Entry 7PB0 (X-ray diffraction, 2.30 A resolution); this record covers chains A and B.

# Chain A
Name: Dehydrodolichyl diphosphate synthase complex subunit DHDDS
Source organism: Homo sapiens
Notes: EC 2.5.1.87
UniProt: Q86SQ9 (DHDDS_HUMAN); residue numbers follow UniProt; this construct covers 1-333
Sequence (340 residues; row label = number of the first residue in the row; numbers below 1 keep their minus sign (Gly-6 is residue -6)):
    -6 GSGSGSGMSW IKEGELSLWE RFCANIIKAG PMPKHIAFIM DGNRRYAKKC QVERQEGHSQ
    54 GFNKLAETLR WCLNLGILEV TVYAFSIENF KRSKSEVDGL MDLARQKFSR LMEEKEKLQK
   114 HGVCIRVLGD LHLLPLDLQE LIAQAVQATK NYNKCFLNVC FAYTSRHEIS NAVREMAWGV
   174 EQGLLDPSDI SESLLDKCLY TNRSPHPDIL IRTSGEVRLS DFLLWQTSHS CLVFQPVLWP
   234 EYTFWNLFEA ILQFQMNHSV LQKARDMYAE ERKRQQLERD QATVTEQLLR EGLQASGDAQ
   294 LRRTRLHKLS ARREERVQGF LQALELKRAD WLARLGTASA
Disordered / not traced: -6 to 6, 328-333
Differences from the reference sequence: expression tag (-6 to 0)
Ion coordination: Mg2+: Asp34 (together with GGS, Isopentyl S-Thiolodiphosphate)
Small-molecule neighbours:
  - GGS (phosphonooxy-[(10E)-3,7,11,15-tetramethylhexadeca-2,6,10,14-tetraenyl]sulfanyl-phosphinic acid): Met33, Asp34, Gly35, Asn36, Arg37, Arg38, His51, Gly54, Phe55, Leu58, Val75, Tyr76, Ala77, Asn82, Arg85, Leu93, Leu96, Ala97, Lys100, Phe101, Val152, Phe154
  - Isopentyl S-Thiolodiphosphate (ISY; 3-methylbut-3-enylsulfanyl(phosphonooxy)phosphinic acid): Ile32, Met33, Asp34, Tyr76, Ala77, Phe78, Ser79, Asn82, Arg85, Arg205, Arg211, Ser213
Curated features (UniProtKB/Swiss-Prot):
  - binding site ((2E,6E)-farnesyl diphosphate): Asp34, Gly35, Arg37, Arg38, Arg85
  - binding site (isopentenyl diphosphate): Asp34, Gly35, Arg37, Arg38, Arg85, Arg205, Arg211, Ser213
  - binding site (Mg(2+)): Asp34
  - natural variant: Arg37 (R37H: In DEDSM; uncertain significance), Lys42 (K42E: In RP59), Trp64 to Ala333 (deletion: In RP59), Asp95 (D95N: Found in a patient with progressive myoclonus epilepsy; uncertain significance), Arg205 (R205Q: Found in a patient with progressive myoclonus epilepsy; uncertain significance), Arg211 (R211Q: In DEDSM; uncertain significance)
  - mutagenesis: Trp12 (W12A: Markedly decreases phosphatidylinositol-mediated activation of cis-prenyltransferase activity resulting in products with longer chain length; when associated with A-15 and A-19), Phe15 (F15A: Markedly decreases phosphatidylinositol-mediated activation of cis-prenyltransferase activity resulting in products with longer chain length; when associated with A-12 and A-19), Ile19 (I19A: Markedly decreases phosphatidylinositol-mediated activation of cis-prenyltransferase activity resulting in products with longer chain length; when associated with A-12 and A-15), Asp34 (D34A/E/N: Strongly reduced cis-prenyltransferase activity), Arg38 (R38H: Strongly reduced cis-prenyltransferase activity), Glu106 to Glu109 (Affects chain elongation resulting in shorter products), Arg306 (R306A: Delays cell growth; when associated with A-313 and A-317), Phe313 (F313A: Delays cell growth; when associated with A-306 and A-317), Leu317 (L317A: Delays cell growth; when associated with A-306 and A-313)
From the paper describing this entry:
  - binding site for GGS: Arg37, Arg38, Arg85, Phe154
  - binding site for Isopentyl S-Thiolodiphosphate: Arg205, Arg211, Ser213
  - Mg2+ coordination: Asp34
  - conformationally variable residues (order/disorder transition): Gly7
  - mutagenesis - W3A, W3F, W3L: unchanged growth
  - mutagenesis - W3R: abolished growth
  - mutagenesis - W3Q: decreased growth
  - mutagenesis - W3L: unchanged binding to MANT-O-GPP
  - mutagenesis - W3L: unchanged catalytic activity

# Chain B
Name: Dehydrodolichyl diphosphate synthase complex subunit NUS1
Source organism: Homo sapiens
Notes: EC 2.5.1.87
UniProt: Q96E22 (NGBR_HUMAN); residue numbers follow UniProt; this construct covers 73-161, 171-293
Sequence (219 residues; each row starts with the number of its first residue; note: 9 numbers in that range are skipped by the numbering (no residue carries them; nothing is unmodelled there)):
    66 GSGSGSGRGG SCLAAAHHRM RWRADGRSLE KLPVHMGLVI TEVEQEPSFS DIASLVVWCM
   126 AVGISYISVY DHQGIFKRNN SRLMDEILKQ QQELLG
   171 LDCSKDKDDQ VLNCHLAVKV LSPEDGKADI VRAAQDFCQL VAQKQKRPTD LDVDTLASLL
   231 SSNGCPDPDL VLKFGPVDST LGFLPWHIRL TEIVSLPSHL NISYEDFFSA LRQYAACEQR
   291 LGK
Disordered / not traced: 66-79, 171-175
Differences from the reference sequence: expression tag (66-72)
Small-molecule neighbours: Isopentyl S-Thiolodiphosphate (ISY; 3-methylbut-3-enylsulfanyl(phosphonooxy)phosphinic acid): Leu260, Arg290, Leu291, Gly292
Curated features (UniProtKB/Swiss-Prot):
  - motif: Arg290 to Gly292 (RXG motif)
  - binding site (isopentenyl diphosphate): Leu291, Gly292
  - glycosylation (N-linked (GlcNAc...) asparagine): Asn144, Asn271
  - natural variant: Gly91 (G91C: Found in a patient with Parkinson's disease), Val104 to Lys293 (deletion: Found in a patient with progressive myoclonus epilepsy), Leu210 (deletion), Arg290 (R290H: In CDG1AA)
  - mutagenesis: His100 (H100A: 3.5-fold reduction in catalytic activity and no marked change in affinity for FPP and IPP), Gly196 (G196A: Decreases binding to DHDDS), Lys197 (K197A: Decreases binding to DHDDS), Ile200 (I200A: Disrupts NUS1-DHDDS heterodimerization), Leu226 (L226A: Disrupts NUS1-DHDDS heterodimerization), Leu230 (L230A: Disrupts NUS1-DHDDS heterodimerization), Gly252 (G252A: Disrupts NUS1-DHDDS heterodimerization), Phe253 (F253A: Disrupts NUS1-DHDDS heterodimerization), Pro255 (P255A: Disrupts NUS1-DHDDS heterodimerization), Gly292 (G292A: Almost complete loss of catalytic activity), Lys293 (K293KA: Almost complete loss of catalytic activity; Almost complete loss of catalytic activity)
From the paper describing this entry:
  - binding site for Isopentyl S-Thiolodiphosphate: Arg290, Gly292
  - binding site for GGS: Arg290
  - conformationally variable residues (side-chain flip): Arg290
  - disease-associated variants - R290H: decreased catalytic activity (citing earlier work)

# Interface between chain A and chain B
Residue-residue contacts (83; chain A residue first):
  Arg37(A) with Lys293(B), hydrogen bond (side chain-backbone)
  Arg38(A) with Arg290(B)
  Glu81(A) with Arg259(B), salt bridge; Leu291(B)
  Asn82(A) with Gly292(B), hydrogen bond (side chain-backbone)
  Lys84(A) with Leu291(B), hydrogen bond (side chain-backbone); Lys293(B)
  Arg85(A) with Gly292(B), hydrogen bond (side chain-backbone); Lys293(B)
  Arg159(A) with Val223(B); Asp237(B), salt bridge; Trp256(B), hydrogen bond (side chain-backbone); His257(B); Arg259(B)
  His160(A) with Val223(B)
  Ser163(A) with Leu221(B); Asp222(B); Val223(B); Trp256(B)
  Val166(A) with Ala204(B), hydrophobic; Leu221(B), hydrophobic
  Arg167(A) with Pro218(B); Leu221(B), hydrogen bond (side chain-backbone)
  Ala170(A) with Phe207(B), hydrophobic; Cys208(B), hydrophobic; Val211(B); Pro218(B)
  Trp171(A) with Pro218(B)
  Val173(A) with Cys208(B); Ala212(B), hydrophobic
  Glu174(A) with Val211(B)
  Pro180(A) with Gln205(B); Gln209(B)
  Ile183(A) with Val201(B); Ala204(B); Gln205(B), hydrogen bond (backbone-side chain); Cys208(B), hydrophobic
  Ser184(A) with Val201(B)
  Glu185(A) with Lys197(B); Val201(B)
  Glu209(A) with Glu288(B); Arg290(B), salt bridge
  Val210(A) with Thr261(B); Glu262(B); Ile263(B), hydrogen bond (backbone-backbone)
  Arg211(A) with Thr261(B); Glu262(B), salt bridge; Glu288(B), hydrogen bond (side chain-backbone); Gln289(B); Arg290(B)
  Leu212(A) with Ile258(B), hydrophobic; Arg259(B)
  Ser213(A) with Arg259(B), hydrogen bond (backbone-backbone); Leu260(B)
  Asp214(A) with Arg259(B), hydrogen bond (backbone-backbone)
  Leu217(A) with Pro255(B); Arg259(B)
  Trp218(A) with Lys197(B), hydrogen bond (backbone-side chain)
  Ser221(A) with Lys197(B), hydrogen bond; Ser249(B), hydrogen bond (backbone-side chain); Thr250(B); Leu251(B), hydrogen bond (backbone-backbone); Gly252(B), hydrogen bond (backbone-backbone)
  His222(A) with Ser249(B); Leu251(B); Gly252(B)
  Ser223(A) with Asp248(B); Ser249(B), hydrogen bond (backbone-side chain)
  Cys224(A) with Asp248(B)
  Leu225(A) with Asp248(B), hydrogen bond (backbone-backbone); Thr250(B)
  Gln246(A) with Asp248(B)
  Asn250(A) with Pro246(B); Val247(B); Asp248(B), hydrogen bond
  Val253(A) with Val247(B), hydrophobic
  Leu254(A) with Ser249(B); Leu251(B), hydrophobic
  Ala257(A) with Leu251(B), hydrophobic
  Met260(A) with Gln138(B)
  Tyr261(A) with Pro193(B), hydrophobic; Lys197(B)
  Arg265(A) with Ala198(B)
Also at the interface, not in a pair above, chain A (48 interface residues in all): Ile162, Met169, Ser181, Leu188, His199, Thr220, Phe227, Gln268
Also at the interface, not in a pair above, chain B (44 interface residues in all): His137, Glu194, Ile200, Thr219, Leu226
The authors on this interface:
  - pairs named by the authors: Lys293(B)-Arg37(A), Lys293(B)-Arg85(A)

# Summary
Chain A and chain B form an interface of 48 and 44 residues respectively, with 19 hydrogen bonds and 4 salt
bridges. Polar pairs include Glu81(A)-Arg259(B), Arg159(A)-Asp237(B) and Glu209(A)-Arg290(B). The authors
report contacts between Lys293(B) and Arg37(A) and Lys293(B) and Arg85(A). The paper reports a binding site
for GGS at Arg37(A), Arg38(A) and Arg290(B) among others; W3R of chain A abolishes growth; 6 substitutions
were tested in all.
Chain A is Dehydrodolichyl diphosphate synthase complex subunit DHDDS and chain B is Dehydrodolichyl
diphosphate synthase complex subunit NUS1, both from Homo sapiens; the structure, Structure of the human
heterotetrameric cis-prenyltransferase complex in complex with magnesium, GGsPP and IsPP, was determined by
X-ray diffraction (same publication as 7PAX, 7PAY and 7PB1).
